Entry 6PCB (X-ray diffraction, 1.61 A resolution); this record covers chains A and B of the 4 polymer chains in the assembly.

== Chain A (and B) ==
Molecule: Beta-ketoadipyl-CoA thiolase
Organism: Pseudomonas putida (strain ATCC 47054 / DSM 6125 / NCIMB 11950 / KT2440)
Notes: EC 2.3.1.16, 2.3.1.174; chain B of this document is another copy of the same molecule, construct and numbering; everything in this record applies to it too
Reference sequence: Q88N39 (Q88N39_PSEPK); numbering as in UniProt (aligned over 1-400)
Sequence (423 residues; row label = number of the first residue in the row; numbers below 1 keep their minus sign (Met-22 is residue -22)):
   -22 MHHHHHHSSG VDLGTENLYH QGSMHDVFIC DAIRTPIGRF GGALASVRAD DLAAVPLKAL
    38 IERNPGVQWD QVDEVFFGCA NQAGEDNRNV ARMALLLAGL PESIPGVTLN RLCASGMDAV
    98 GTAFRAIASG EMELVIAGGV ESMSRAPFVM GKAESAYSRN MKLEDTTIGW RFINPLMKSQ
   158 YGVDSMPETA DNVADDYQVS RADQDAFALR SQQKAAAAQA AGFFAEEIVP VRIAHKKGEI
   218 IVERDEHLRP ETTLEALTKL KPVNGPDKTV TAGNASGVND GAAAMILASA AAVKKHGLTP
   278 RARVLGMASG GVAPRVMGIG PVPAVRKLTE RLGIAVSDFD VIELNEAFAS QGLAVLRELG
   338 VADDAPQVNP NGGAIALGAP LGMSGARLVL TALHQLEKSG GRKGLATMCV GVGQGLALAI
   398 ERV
Not modelled in the structure: -22 to -3 (chain B: -22 to -1, 212-215)
Covalent attachments: coenzyme A (COA) linked to Cys90
Modified positions: Cys386 (S-hydroxycysteine; CSO)
Construct notes: initiating methionine (-22); expression tag (-21 to 0); engineered mutation Ala356 (His in Q88N39)
Residues lining bound ligands: coenzyme A (COA): Ile145, Met163, Pro164, Gln189, Arg226, Thr229, Ala233, Leu234, Leu237, Val240, Ala249, Gly250, Ala252, Ser253, Gly254, Val255, Asn322, Ala324, Phe325, Ala356, Leu358, Cys386
What the authors report for this chain:
  - mutagenesis - H356A: decreased catalytic activity
  - binding site for coenzyme A: Cys90
  - conformationally variable residues (side-chain flip): Arg65, Met163
  - catalytic residues: Cys90 (proposed by the authors, not directly observed)

== Interface between chain A and chain B ==
Residue-residue contacts - 28 pairs, chain A then chain B:
  Phe17(A) - Tyr134(B)
  Phe17(A) - Arg136(B)
  Ala22(A) - Tyr134(B)  hydrogen bond (backbone-side chain)
  Ser23(A) - Tyr134(B)
  Ser121(A) - Tyr134(B)
  Arg122(A) - Tyr134(B)  hydrogen bond
  Phe125(A) - Ser135(B)
  Phe125(A) - Arg136(B)
  Phe125(A) - Met138(B)  hydrophobic
  Met127(A) - Leu140(B)  hydrophobic
  Tyr134(A) - Phe17(B)
  Tyr134(A) - Ala22(B)  hydrogen bond (side chain-backbone)
  Tyr134(A) - Ser23(B)
  Tyr134(A) - Ser121(B)
  Tyr134(A) - Arg122(B)  hydrogen bond
  Ser135(A) - Phe125(B)
  Arg136(A) - Phe17(B)
  Arg136(A) - Phe125(B)
  Arg136(A) - Asp142(B)  salt bridge
  Arg136(A) - Thr144(B)
  Arg136(A) - Ile145(B)
  Met138(A) - Phe125(B)  hydrophobic
  Leu140(A) - Met127(B)  hydrophobic
  Leu140(A) - Met138(B)
  Leu140(A) - Leu140(B)  hydrophobic
  Asp142(A) - Arg136(B)  salt bridge
  Thr144(A) - Arg136(B)
  Ile145(A) - Arg136(B)
Other interface residues (no listed pair), chain A (18 interface residues in all): Gly18, Asn137, Lys139
Other interface residues (no listed pair), chain B (18 interface residues in all): Gly18, Asn137, Lys139

== In short ==
The chain A/chain B interface involves 18 residues from each chain; the contacts include 4 hydrogen bonds and
2 salt bridges. Polar pairs include Arg136(A)-Asp142(B), Ala22(A)-Tyr134(B) and Arg122(A)-Tyr134(B).
Covalently linked coenzyme A: at Cys90(A). The paper reports the catalytic residue Cys90(A); H356A of chain A
reduces catalytic activity.
Both chains are Beta-ketoadipyl-CoA thiolase (Pseudomonas putida (strain ATCC 47054 / DSM 6125 / NCIMB 11950 /
KT2440)). Entry 6PCB (Crystal structure of beta-ketoadipyl-CoA thiolase mutant (H356A) in complex with COA)
was determined by X-ray diffraction together with 6PCA, 6PCC and 6PCD from the same study.
